PDB entry 6FG0 | X-ray diffraction, 1.74 A resolution | chains C and D of the 4 polymer chains in the assembly

# Chain C (and D)
Protein: Alcohol dehydrogenase
From: Rhodococcus sp. M8
Notes: chain D of this document is another copy of the same molecule, construct and numbering; everything in this record applies to it too
Reference sequence: A0A1Q8I6M1 (A0A1Q8I6M1_9NOCA); numbering as in UniProt (aligned over 1-345)
Sequence (352 residues; row label = number of the first residue in the row):
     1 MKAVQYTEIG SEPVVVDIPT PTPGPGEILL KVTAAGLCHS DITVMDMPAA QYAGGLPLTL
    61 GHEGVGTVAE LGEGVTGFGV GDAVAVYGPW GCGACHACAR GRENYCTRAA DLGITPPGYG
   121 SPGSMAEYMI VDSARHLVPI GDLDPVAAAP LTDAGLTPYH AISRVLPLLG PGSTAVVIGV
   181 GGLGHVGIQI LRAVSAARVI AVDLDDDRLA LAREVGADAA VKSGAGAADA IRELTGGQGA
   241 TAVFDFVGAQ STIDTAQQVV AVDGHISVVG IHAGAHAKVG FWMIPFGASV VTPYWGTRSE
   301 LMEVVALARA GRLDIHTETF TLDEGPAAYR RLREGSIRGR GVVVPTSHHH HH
Not modelled in the structure: 347-352 (chain D: 346-352)
Sequence notes: engineered mutation T43 (Phe in A0A1Q8I6M1), G54 (Tyr in A0A1Q8I6M1), Y119 (Leu in A0A1Q8I6M1), W282 (Phe in A0A1Q8I6M1); expression tag (346-352)
Ion coordination: Zn2+ site 1: C38, H62, D153; Zn2+ site 2: C92, C95, C98, C106
Small-molecule neighbours: NAD (nicotinamide-adenine-dinucleotide): C38, H39, S40, D153, T157, I178, G179, V180, G181, G182, L183, G184, V202, D203, L204, D205, R208, S223, F246, V247, S251, T252, V269, G270, I271, P293, Y294, W295, L332, G339, R340
Reported in the primary citation:
  - binding site for NAD: T43, I271
  - mutagenesis - F43T/Y54G/L119Y/F282W: increased catalytic activity on (1R,2S)-3
  - mutagenesis - Y54G/L119Y: increased catalytic activity on 1-phenylpropane-(1R,2S)-diol

# How chain C and chain D interact
Pairs across the interface (19):
  Y159(C) - P171(D)
  P171(C) - Y159(D)
  P171(C) - E303(D)
  P171(C) - A306(D)
  P171(C) - L307(D)  hydrophobic
  G172(C) - A306(D)
  R192(C) - R312(D)
  A193(C) - S195(D)
  A193(C) - A196(D)
  V194(C) - V194(D)
  S195(C) - A193(D)
  A196(C) - A193(D)
  A196(C) - L307(D)  hydrophobic
  E303(C) - P171(D)
  A306(C) - P171(D)
  A306(C) - G172(D)
  L307(C) - P171(D)  hydrophobic
  L307(C) - A196(D)  hydrophobic
  R312(C) - R192(D)

# Summary
The chain C/chain D interface involves 12 residues from each chain. Chain C binds NAD. C38(C), H62(C) and
D153(C) form the Zn2+ site 1. C92(C), C95(C), C98(C) and C106(C) form the Zn2+ site 2. From the paper: a
binding site for NAD at T43(C) and I271(C); F43T/Y54G/L119Y/F282W of chain C increase catalytic activity on
(1R,2S)-3.
Both chains are Alcohol dehydrogenase (Rhodococcus sp. M8). Entry 6FG0 (Crystal structure of R. ruber ADH-A,
mutant Y54G, F43T, L119Y, F282W) was determined by X-ray diffraction together with 5OD3 from the same study.
